PDB entry 9CED | X-ray diffraction, 1.82 A resolution | chain A

Chain A:
Molecule: 3C-like proteinase nsp5
From: Severe acute respiratory syndrome coronavirus 2
Notes: EC 3.4.22.69
UniProt: P0DTD1 (R1AB_SARS2); residues 1-306 here correspond to UniProt positions 3264-3569 (UniProt number = residue number + 3263)
Amino-acid sequence (306 residues; each row starts with the number of its first residue):
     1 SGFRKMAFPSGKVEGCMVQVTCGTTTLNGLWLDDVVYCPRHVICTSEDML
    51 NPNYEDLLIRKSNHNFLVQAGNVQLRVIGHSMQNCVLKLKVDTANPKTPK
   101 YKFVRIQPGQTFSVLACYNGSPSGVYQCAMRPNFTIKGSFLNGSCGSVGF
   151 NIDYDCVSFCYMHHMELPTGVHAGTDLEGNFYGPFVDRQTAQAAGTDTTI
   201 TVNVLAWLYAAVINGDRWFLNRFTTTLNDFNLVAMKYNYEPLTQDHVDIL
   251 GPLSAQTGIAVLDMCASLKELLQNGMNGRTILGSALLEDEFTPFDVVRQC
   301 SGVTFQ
Unresolved in the structure: 46-48
Swiss-Prot annotation at these positions:
  - active site: His41 (For 3CL-PRO activity), Cys145 (Nucleophile)
  - site: Gln306 (Cleavage)
  - cross-link (Glycyl lysine isopeptide (Lys-Gly)): Lys5 (interchain with G-Cter in ubiquitin), Lys90 (interchain with G-Cter in ubiquitin)
Covalently attached groups: compound A1AV7 linked to Cys145
Ligand contacts: A1AV7 (N-[(2S)-1-{[(2S)-1-hydroxy-3-(2-oxo-1,2-dihydropyridin-3-yl)propan-2-yl]amino}-4-methyl-1-oxopentan-2-yl]-4-methoxy-1H-indole-2-carboxamide): Ser1, His41, Phe140, Leu141, Asn142, Gly143, Ser144, His163, His164, Met165, Glu166, Pro168, His172, Asp187, Arg188, Gln189, Thr190, Ala191

Summary:
Compound A1AV7 is covalently linked to Cys145. Curated annotation (UniProt) lists active-site residues His41
and Cys145.
Chain A is 3C-like proteinase nsp5 (Severe acute respiratory syndrome coronavirus 2); the structure,
SARS-CoV-2 3CL Protease complexed with covalent inhibitor VK13, was determined by X-ray diffraction together
with 9CEC, 9CEK, 9CF9 and 9CFB from the same study.
